5MM0 - chain A; structure by X-ray diffraction, 2.30 A resolution.

== Chain A ==
Protein: Dolichol monophosphate mannose synthase
From: Pyrococcus furiosus (strain ATCC 43587 / DSM 3638 / JCM 8422 / Vc1)
UniProt: Q8U4M3 (Q8U4M3_PYRFU); residue numbers follow UniProt; this construct covers 1-352
Chain sequence (374 residues; numbered -21 to 352; the number before each row is that of its first residue; numbers below 1 keep their minus sign (Met-21 is residue -21)):
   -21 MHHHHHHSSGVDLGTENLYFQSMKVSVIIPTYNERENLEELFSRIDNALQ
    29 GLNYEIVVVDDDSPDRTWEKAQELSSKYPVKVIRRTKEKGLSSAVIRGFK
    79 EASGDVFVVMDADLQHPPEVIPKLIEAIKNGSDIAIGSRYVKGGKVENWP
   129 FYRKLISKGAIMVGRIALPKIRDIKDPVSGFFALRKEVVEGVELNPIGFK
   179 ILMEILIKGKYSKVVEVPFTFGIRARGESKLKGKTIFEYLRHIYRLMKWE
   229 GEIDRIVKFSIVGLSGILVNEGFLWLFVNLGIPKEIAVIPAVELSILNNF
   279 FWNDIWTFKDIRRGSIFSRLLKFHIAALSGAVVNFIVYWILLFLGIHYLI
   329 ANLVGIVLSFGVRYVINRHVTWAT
Disordered / not traced: -21 to -3
Construct notes: initiating methionine (-21); expression tag (-20 to 0)
Bound ions: Mn2+: Asp91, Gln93 (together with guanosine-5'-diphosphate-alpha-D-mannose)
Ligand contacts: guanosine-5'-diphosphate-alpha-D-mannose (GDD): Pro8, Thr9, Tyr10, Glu12, Val37, Asp38, Asp39, Gly68, Leu69, Ala72, Asp89, Ala90, Asp91, Gln93, His94, Arg117, Val156, Gly158, Phe177, Lys178, Phe199, Arg202, Ser207, Lys208, Leu209
Curated features (UniProtKB/Swiss-Prot):
  - binding site (GDP-alpha-D-mannose): Pro8, Tyr10, Glu12, Val37, Asp39, Asp89, Ala90, Asp91, Gln93, Arg117, Val156, Lys178, Arg202, Lys208
  - binding site (Mg(2+)): Asp91, Gln93
  - binding site (Mn(2+)): Asp91, Gln93
  - mutagenesis: Asp89 (D89A: Decreases enzyme activity), Asp91 (D91A: Decreases enzyme activity), Gln93 (Q93A: Decreases enzyme activity)
From the paper describing this entry:
  - Mn2+ coordination: Asp91, Gln93
  - binding site for guanosine-5'-diphosphate-alpha-D-mannose: Asp89, His94, Arg117, Lys178, Arg202
  - contacts within the chain: Asp91-Arg202 (salt bridge)
  - mutagenesis - D89A, D91A, S135A: decreased catalytic activity

== Summary ==
Chain A binds guanosine-5'-diphosphate-alpha-D-mannose. Asp91 and Gln93 form the Mn2+ site. Curated annotation
(UniProt) lists 14 GDP-alpha-D-mannose-binding residues, Mg2+-binding residues Asp91 and Gln93, Mn2+-binding
residues Asp91 and Gln93 and 3 mutagenesis sites. From the paper: a binding site for
guanosine-5'-diphosphate-alpha-D-mannose at Asp89, His94 and Arg117 among others; D89A, D91A and S135A reduce
catalytic activity.
Chain A is Dolichol monophosphate mannose synthase (Pyrococcus furiosus (strain ATCC 43587 / DSM 3638 / JCM
8422 / Vc1)); the structure, Dolichyl phosphate mannose synthase in complex with GDP-mannose and Mn2+ (donor
complex), was determined by X-ray diffraction, deposited together with 5MLZ and 5MM1.
